PDB entry 1R0N | X-ray diffraction, 2.60 A resolution | chains D and A of the 4 polymer chains in the assembly

Chain D:
Molecule: Ecdysone Response Element
Sequence (18 nucleotides; each row starts with the number of its first residue):
    19 CCGAGGTCATTGACCTCG

Chain A:
Protein: Retinoic acid receptor RXR-alpha
From: Homo sapiens
Notes: fragment: Retinoid X Receptor DNA binding domain
UniProtKB: P19793 (RXRA_HUMAN); residues 96-172 here correspond to UniProt positions 130-206 (UniProt number = residue number + 34)
Amino-acid sequence (81 residues; each row starts with the number of its first residue):
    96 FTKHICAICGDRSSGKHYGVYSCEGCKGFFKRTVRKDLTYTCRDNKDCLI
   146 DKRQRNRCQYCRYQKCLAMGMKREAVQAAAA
Disordered / not traced: 96-98
Construct notes: cloning artifact (173-176)
Ion coordination: Zn2+ site 1: Cys101, Cys104, Cys118, Cys121; Zn2+ site 2: Cys137, Cys143, Cys153, Cys156
Curated features (UniProtKB/Swiss-Prot):
  - DNA-binding region: Cys101 to Met166 (Nuclear receptor)
  - zinc finger (NR C4-type): Cys101 to Cys121, Cys137 to Cys161
  - region: Lys126 to Lys131 (Nuclear localization signal), Lys167 to Gln172 (Hinge)
  - binding site (Zn(2+)): Cys101, Cys104, Cys118, Cys121, Cys137, Cys143, Cys153, Cys156
  - modified residue: Lys111 (N6-acetyllysine)

Interface between chain D and chain A:
Contacting residue pairs - 13 pairs, chain D then chain A:
  DT28(D) - Gln154(A)  hydrogen bond to the phosphate
  DT29(D) - Phe124(A)  phosphate contact
  DT29(D) - Arg127(A)  salt bridge to the phosphate
  DT29(D) - Asn151(A)  sugar contact
  DT29(D) - Gln154(A)  hydrogen bond to the phosphate
  DG30(D) - Glu119(A)  sugar contact
  DG30(D) - Gly120(A)  sugar contact
  DG30(D) - Arg127(A)  hydrogen bond to the base
  DG30(D) - Arg150(A)  salt bridge to the phosphate
  DG30(D) - Asn151(A)  hydrogen bond to the phosphate
  DG30(D) - Arg157(A)  salt bridge to the phosphate
  DA31(D) - Glu119(A)  phosphate contact
  DC32(D) - Glu119(A)  hydrogen bond to the base
Other interface residues (no listed pair), chain D (6 interface residues in all): DC33
Other interface residues (no listed pair), chain A (9 interface residues in all): Lys122

In short:
The interface between chain D and chain A involves 6 residues on one side and 9 on the other; the contacts
include 5 hydrogen bonds and 3 salt bridges. Among the polar pairs are DG30(D)-Arg127(A), DC32(D)-Glu119(A)
and DT28(D)-Gln154(A).
Chain D is Ecdysone Response Element and chain A is Retinoic acid receptor RXR-alpha (Homo sapiens); the
structure, Crystal Structure of Heterodimeric Ecdsyone receptor DNA binding complex, was determined by X-ray
diffraction together with 1R0O from the same study.
